3I5J - chains A and B of the 4 polymer chains in the assembly; structure by X-ray diffraction, 1.90 A resolution.

# Chain A
Molecule: Toluene-4-monooxygenase system protein A
Source organism: Pseudomonas mendocina
Notes: EC 1.14.13.-
UniProt: Q6Q8Q7 (Q6Q8Q7_PSEME); numbering as in UniProt (aligned over 1-500)
Sequence (500 residues; numbered 1 to 500; the number before each row is that of its first residue):
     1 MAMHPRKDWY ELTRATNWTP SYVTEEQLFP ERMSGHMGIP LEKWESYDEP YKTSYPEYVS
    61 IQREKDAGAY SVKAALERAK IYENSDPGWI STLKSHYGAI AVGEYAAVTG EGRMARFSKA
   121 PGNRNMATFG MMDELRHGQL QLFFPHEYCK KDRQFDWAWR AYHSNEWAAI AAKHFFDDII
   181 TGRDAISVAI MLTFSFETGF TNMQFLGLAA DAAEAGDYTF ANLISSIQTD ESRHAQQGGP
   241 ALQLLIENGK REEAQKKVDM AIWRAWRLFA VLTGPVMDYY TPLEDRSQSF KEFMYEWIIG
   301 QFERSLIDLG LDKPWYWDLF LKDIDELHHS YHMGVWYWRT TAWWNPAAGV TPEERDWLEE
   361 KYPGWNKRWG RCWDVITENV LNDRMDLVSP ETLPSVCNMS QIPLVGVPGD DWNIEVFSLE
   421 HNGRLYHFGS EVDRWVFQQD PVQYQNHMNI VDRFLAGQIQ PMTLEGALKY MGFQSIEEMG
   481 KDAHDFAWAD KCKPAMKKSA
Not modelled in the structure: 1, 493-500
Metal / ion sites: Fe ion site 1: Glu-104, Glu-134, His-137; Fe ion site 2: Glu-134, Glu-197, Glu-231, His-234

# Chain B
Molecule: Toluene-4-monooxygenase system protein E
Source organism: Pseudomonas mendocina
Notes: EC 1.14.13.-
UniProt: Q00460 (TMOE_PSEME); residues 1-327 here = UniProt positions 1-327
Sequence (327 residues; numbered 1 to 327; the number before each row is that of its first residue):
     1 MSFESKKPMR TWSHLAEMRK KPSEYDIVSR KLHYSTNNPD SPWELSPDSP MNLWYKQYRN
    61 ASPLKHDNWD AFTDPDQLVY RTYNLMQDGQ ESYVQSLFDQ FNEREHDQMV REGWEHTMAR
   121 CYSPLRYLFH CLQMSSAYVQ QMAPASTISN CCILQTADSL RWLTHTAYRT HELSLTYPDA
   181 GLGEHERELW EKEPGWQGLR ELMEKQLTAF DWGEAFVSLN LVVKPMIVES IFKPLQQQAW
   241 ENNDTLLPLL IDSQLKDAER HSRWSKALVK HALENPDNHA VIEGWIEKWR PLADRAAEAY
   301 LSMLSSDILH AQYLERSTSL RASILTV
Not modelled in the structure: 1, 307-327

# Chain A / chain B interface
Pairs across the interface (200; chain A residue first):
  Ala-2(A) with Asp-99(B), hydrogen bond (backbone-side chain); Asn-102(B), hydrogen bond (backbone-side chain); Glu-103(B), hydrogen bond (backbone-side chain)
  Met-3(A) with Gln-95(B); Asp-99(B); Tyr-168(B)
  His-4(A) with Asn-102(B); Tyr-168(B), hydrogen bond (backbone-side chain); Glu-172(B), salt bridge; Leu-175(B)
  Asp-8(A) with His-171(B), hydrogen bond (backbone-side chain)
  Trp-9(A) with Tyr-168(B); His-171(B)
  Leu-12(A) with Arg-126(B); Ala-167(B); Thr-170(B); His-171(B); Gly-183(B)
  Thr-13(A) with Leu-163(B); Ala-167(B)
  Ala-15(A) with Arg-126(B), hydrogen bond (backbone-side chain); Tyr-127(B), hydrogen bond (backbone-side chain)
  Thr-16(A) with Tyr-127(B); His-130(B); Leu-163(B)
  Asn-17(A) with Tyr-127(B); Arg-187(B), hydrogen bond (backbone-side chain)
  Trp-18(A) with Cys-131(B), hydrophobic; Arg-187(B); Trp-190(B); Glu-191(B); Arg-200(B); Glu-204(B), hydrogen bond
  Thr-19(A) with Arg-187(B), hydrogen bond; Glu-191(B), hydrogen bond (backbone-side chain); Arg-200(B), hydrogen bond (backbone-side chain)
  Pro-20(A) with Arg-200(B); Glu-204(B)
  Ser-21(A) with Arg-200(B), hydrogen bond; Glu-204(B), hydrogen bond (backbone-side chain)
  Tyr-22(A) with Gln-197(B), hydrogen bond; Arg-200(B); Glu-201(B); Glu-204(B), hydrogen bond (backbone-side chain)
  Val-23(A) with Glu-204(B), hydrogen bond (backbone-side chain)
  Gln-27(A) with Thr-208(B); Phe-210(B)
  Leu-28(A) with Leu-207(B), hydrophobic
  Arg-32(A) with Pro-50(B), hydrogen bond (side chain-backbone); Leu-53(B); Trp-54(B)
  Met-33(A) with Met-51(B), hydrophobic; Trp-54(B)
  Glu-45(A) with Arg-187(B), salt bridge
  Tyr-55(A) with Tyr-83(B), hydrogen bond; Gln-87(B), hydrogen bond; Ala-157(B); Asp-158(B); Arg-161(B)
  Pro-56(A) with Glu-91(B); Gln-95(B)
  Tyr-58(A) with Tyr-80(B), hydrogen bond
  Val-59(A) with Asn-84(B); Asp-88(B)
  Ser-60(A) with Asp-88(B)
  Gln-62(A) with Tyr-80(B), hydrogen bond; Asn-84(B)
  Arg-63(A) with Leu-85(B); Asp-88(B), salt bridge
  Asp-66(A) with Tyr-80(B); Arg-81(B)
  Tyr-70(A) with Arg-81(B)
  Val-102(A) with Leu-32(B); Tyr-34(B), hydrophobic
  Tyr-105(A) with Leu-32(B), hydrophobic; His-33(B); Ser-146(B), hydrogen bond (side chain-backbone); Ser-149(B); Asn-150(B), hydrogen bond
  Ala-106(A) with Tyr-34(B)
  Val-108(A) with Gln-140(B); Ile-153(B), hydrophobic
  Thr-109(A) with Tyr-55(B); Gln-140(B), hydrogen bond
  Gly-112(A) with Ala-137(B); Gln-140(B); Gln-141(B)
  Arg-113(A) with Met-51(B); Tyr-55(B), hydrogen bond; Gln-141(B)
  Ala-115(A) with Met-134(B); Ala-137(B), hydrophobic
  Arg-116(A) with Met-134(B); Tyr-138(B); Gln-141(B); Leu-207(B), hydrogen bond (side chain-backbone); Phe-210(B)
  Phe-117(A) with Tyr-138(B), hydrophobic; Gln-141(B)
  Arg-124(A) with His-130(B), hydrogen bond; Gln-133(B); Met-134(B)
  Asn-125(A) with His-130(B); Gln-133(B), hydrogen bond; Leu-160(B)
  Thr-128(A) with Gln-133(B), hydrogen bond; Thr-156(B); Leu-160(B)
  Phe-129(A) with Leu-160(B), hydrophobic
  Met-131(A) with Ala-137(B), hydrophobic; Gln-140(B); Thr-156(B)
  Met-132(A) with Tyr-80(B); Tyr-83(B), hydrophobic; Ile-153(B), hydrophobic; Leu-154(B), hydrophobic; Ala-157(B), hydrophobic
  Leu-135(A) with Asn-150(B); Ile-153(B), hydrophobic
  Arg-136(A) with Tyr-80(B)
  Gln-139(A) with Val-28(B); Ser-29(B); Val-79(B); Tyr-80(B); Asn-150(B)
  Leu-142(A) with Trp-12(B); Val-28(B); Leu-32(B), hydrophobic
  Phe-143(A) with Val-28(B), hydrophobic
  His-146(A) with Arg-10(B); Thr-11(B), hydrogen bond; Trp-12(B); Ile-27(B)
  Cys-149(A) with Pro-8(B); Met-9(B); Trp-12(B), hydrophobic
  Lys-150(A) with Pro-8(B); Met-9(B), hydrogen bond (backbone-backbone)
  Lys-151(A) with Pro-8(B)
  Arg-153(A) with Lys-6(B); Lys-7(B), hydrogen bond (side chain-backbone); Pro-8(B); Met-9(B)
  Phe-155(A) with Trp-12(B)
  Asp-156(A) with Trp-12(B); Ser-13(B), hydrogen bond
  Ala-158(A) with Trp-12(B), hydrophobic
  Trp-159(A) with Trp-12(B), hydrophobic; Ser-13(B); His-14(B), hydrogen bond; Arg-30(B); Lys-31(B), hydrogen bond (side chain-backbone); Leu-32(B)
  Arg-160(A) with Ser-13(B)
  Tyr-162(A) with Tyr-34(B)
  His-163(A) with Lys-31(B), hydrogen bond (side chain-backbone); Tyr-34(B); Asn-37(B), hydrogen bond
  Ile-170(A) with Glu-44(B)
  Lys-173(A) with Tyr-34(B); Glu-44(B)
  His-174(A) with Glu-44(B)
  Asp-177(A) with Tyr-34(B), hydrogen bond; Trp-43(B); Glu-44(B), hydrogen bond (side chain-backbone); Leu-45(B)
  Asp-178(A) with Leu-45(B)
  Thr-181(A) with Trp-43(B); Met-51(B)
  Gly-182(A) with Met-51(B)
  Arg-183(A) with Met-51(B)
  Val-442(A) with Ser-46(B); Asp-48(B); Ser-49(B)
  Gln-443(A) with Leu-45(B); Ser-46(B), hydrogen bond (backbone-backbone); Ser-49(B)
  Tyr-444(A) with Ser-46(B)
  Gln-445(A) with Ser-46(B)
  Asn-446(A) with Ser-46(B), hydrogen bond (backbone-side chain); Pro-47(B); Asp-48(B)
  His-447(A) with Glu-44(B), salt bridge; Leu-45(B); Ser-46(B); Pro-47(B)
  Arg-453(A) with Glu-44(B), salt bridge
  Glu-465(A) with Ser-2(B); Phe-3(B)
  Leu-468(A) with Phe-3(B), hydrophobic
  Lys-469(A) with Ser-2(B), hydrogen bond (side chain-backbone); Phe-3(B)
  Phe-473(A) with Phe-3(B)
  Gln-474(A) with Lys-6(B), hydrogen bond (backbone-side chain)
  Ser-475(A) with Glu-4(B); Lys-6(B)
  Ile-476(A) with Glu-4(B), hydrogen bond (backbone-backbone)
  Glu-477(A) with Ser-5(B), hydrogen bond; Lys-6(B), hydrogen bond (side chain-backbone)
  Met-479(A) with Phe-3(B), hydrophobic
Interface residues without a listed pair, chain A (93 interface residues in all): Phe-29, Pro-30, Asp-133, Pro-145, Asp-152, Asp-184
Interface residues without a listed pair, chain B (90 interface residues in all): Glu-24, Phe-98, Met-142, Thr-164, Lys-205

# Overview
93 residues of chain A and 90 residues of chain B are in contact; the contacts include 47 hydrogen bonds and 5
salt bridges. Among the polar pairs are His-4(A)/Glu-172(B), Glu-45(A)/Arg-187(B) and Arg-63(A)/Asp-88(B).
Glu-104(A), Glu-134(A) and His-137(A) form the Fe ion site 1.
Chain A is Toluene-4-monooxygenase system protein A and chain B is Toluene-4-monooxygenase system protein E,
both from Pseudomonas mendocina; the structure, Diferric Resting State Toluene 4-Monooxygenase HD complex, was
determined by X-ray diffraction together with 3I63 from the same study.
